6AUE - chain A; structure by X-ray diffraction, 1.36 A resolution.

== Chain A ==
Name: Streptavidin
From: Streptomyces avidinii
UniProt: P22629 (SAV_STRAV); residues 14-159 here correspond to UniProt positions 38-183 (UniProt number = residue number + 24)
Chain sequence (159 residues; each row starts with the number of its first residue):
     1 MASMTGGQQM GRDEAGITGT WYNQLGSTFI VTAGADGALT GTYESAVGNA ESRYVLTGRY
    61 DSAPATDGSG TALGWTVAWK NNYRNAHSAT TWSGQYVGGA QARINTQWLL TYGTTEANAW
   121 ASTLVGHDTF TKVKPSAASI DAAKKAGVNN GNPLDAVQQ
Not modelled in the structure: 1-12, 134-159
Construct notes: expression tag (1-13); engineered mutation Gln-101 (Glu125 in P22629), Tyr-112 (Ser136 in P22629), Ala-121 (Lys145 in P22629)
Small-molecule neighbours: OL3 (N-biotin-C-Co4(mu3-O)4(OAc)(Py)4(H2O)3-beta-alanine): Asn-23, Leu-25, Ser-27, Tyr-43, Ser-45, Val-47, Gly-48, Asn-49, Ala-50, Trp-79, Ala-86, Ser-88, Thr-90, Trp-92, Trp-108, Leu-110, Tyr-112, Thr-114, Asn-118, Trp-120, Ala-121, Ser-122, Thr-123, Leu-124, Asp-128
UniProt features mapped onto this chain:
  - motif: Arg-59 to Asp-61 (Cell attachment site)
  - binding site (biotin): Tyr-43, Tyr-54, Trp-92, Trp-108, Trp-120
From the paper describing this entry:
  - binding site for OL3: Tyr-112

== In short ==
Ligands of chain A: compound OL3. UniProt lists 5 biotin-binding residues. From the paper: a binding site for
OL3 at Tyr-112.
Chain A is Streptavidin (Streptomyces avidinii); the structure, Artificial Metalloproteins Containing a Co4O4
Active Site - 2xm-S112Y-b, was determined by X-ray diffraction, deposited together with 6AUC, 6AUH, 6AUL and
6AUO.
